5ILT - chains L and H; structure by X-ray diffraction, 2.00 A resolution.

== Chain L ==
Protein: bovine Fab A01 light chain
Organism: Bos taurus
Notes: antibody fragment or engineered binder
Sequence (216 residues; numbered 1 to 212 plus 5 insertion-coded residues; 1 number in that range is skipped by the numbering (no residue carries it; nothing is unmodelled there); the number before each row is that of its first residue; a row labelled like 27A-27B holds insertion residues (27A, then the next letters in order)):
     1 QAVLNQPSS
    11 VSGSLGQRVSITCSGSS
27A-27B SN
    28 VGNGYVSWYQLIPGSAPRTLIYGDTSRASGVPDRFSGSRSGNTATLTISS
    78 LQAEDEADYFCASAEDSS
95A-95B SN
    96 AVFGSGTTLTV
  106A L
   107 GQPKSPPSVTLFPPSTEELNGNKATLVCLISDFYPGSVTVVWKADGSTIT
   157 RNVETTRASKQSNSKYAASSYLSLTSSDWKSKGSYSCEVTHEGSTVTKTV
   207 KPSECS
Unresolved in the structure: 1-2, 212
Cystine bridges: Cys-23/Cys-88, Cys-134/Cys-193

== Chain H ==
Protein: bovine Fab A01 heavy chain
Organism: Bos taurus
Notes: antibody fragment or engineered binder
Sequence (271 residues; numbered 1 to 268 plus 3 insertion-coded residues; the number before each row is that of its first residue; a row labelled like 82A-82C holds insertion residues (82A, then the next letters in order)):
     1 QVQLRESGPSLVKPSQTLSLTCTASGFSLSDKAVGWVRQAPEKALEWLGS
    51 IDTSGTTGYNSGLKSRLSIIKDNSKSQVSLSV
82A-82C SSV
    83 TTEDSATYYCTIVHQETSRRGPDGYSWICECSSGTYTCDADNCGNLCPSD
   133 WQLTLHCHRLDSSTYTYDWHVETWGQGLRVTVSSASTTAPKVYPLSSCCG
   183 DKSSSTVTLGCLVSSYMPEPVTVTWNSGALKSGVHTFPAVLQSSGLYSLS
   233 SMVTVPGSTSGQTFTCNVAHPASSTKVDKAVEPKSC
Cystine bridges: Cys-22/Cys-92, Cys-111/Cys-125, Cys-113/Cys-129, Cys-120/Cys-139, Cys-181/Cys-268, Cys-193/Cys-248

== How chain L and chain H interact ==
Contacting residue pairs (94):
  Asn-30(L) / Arg-102(H)  hydrogen bond (backbone-side chain)
  Asn-30(L) / Thr-148(H)
  Asn-30(L) / Tyr-149(H)  hydrogen bond (side chain-backbone)
  Gly-31(L) / Arg-102(H)  hydrogen bond (backbone-side chain)
  Tyr-32(L) / His-96(H)
  Tyr-32(L) / Arg-102(H)
  Tyr-32(L) / Tyr-149(H)
  Tyr-32(L) / Asp-150(H)
  Tyr-32(L) / Trp-151(H)
  Tyr-32(L) / His-152(H)  hydrogen bond
  Ser-34(L) / Trp-151(H)
  Ser-34(L) / His-152(H)
  Tyr-36(L) / Trp-151(H)
  Tyr-36(L) / His-152(H)
  Tyr-36(L) / Val-153(H)  hydrogen bond (side chain-backbone)
  Tyr-36(L) / Trp-156(H)  hydrophobic
  Leu-38(L) / Gln-39(H)
  Leu-38(L) / Leu-45(H)  hydrophobic
  Ala-43(L) / Gly-157(H)
  Ala-43(L) / Gln-158(H)
  Pro-44(L) / Tyr-91(H)
  Pro-44(L) / Trp-156(H)
  Thr-46(L) / Val-153(H)  hydrogen bond (side chain-backbone)
  Thr-46(L) / Trp-156(H)  hydrogen bond
  Tyr-49(L) / His-152(H)
  Arg-66(L) / Asp-105(H)  salt bridge
  Phe-87(L) / Gln-39(H)
  Phe-87(L) / Ala-44(H)  hydrophobic
  Phe-87(L) / Leu-45(H)
  Ala-89(L) / Trp-151(H)  hydrophobic
  Ala-91(L) / Tyr-149(H)  hydrophobic
  Ala-91(L) / Trp-151(H)  hydrophobic
  Asp-93(L) / Tyr-149(H)
  Ser-94(L) / Tyr-149(H)
  Ser-95(L) / Gln-97(H)
  Ser-95(L) / Glu-98(H)
  Ser-95(L) / Tyr-149(H)
  Ser-95(L) / Asp-150(H)
  Ser-95(L) / Trp-151(H)
  Ser-95A(L) / Trp-47(H)  hydrogen bond (backbone-side chain)
  Ser-95A(L) / Ser-50(H)
  Ser-95A(L) / Gly-58(H)
  Ser-95A(L) / Tyr-59(H)
  Ser-95A(L) / Gln-97(H)
  Asn-95B(L) / Tyr-59(H)
  Asn-95B(L) / Asn-60(H)
  Asn-95B(L) / Ser-61(H)  hydrogen bond (side chain-backbone)
  Ala-96(L) / Trp-47(H)
  Ala-96(L) / Trp-151(H)
  Phe-98(L) / Leu-45(H)
  Phe-98(L) / Trp-47(H)
  Phe-98(L) / Trp-151(H)  hydrophobic
  Gly-99(L) / Ala-44(H)
  Ser-100(L) / Ala-44(H)
  Thr-116(L) / Thr-190(H)
  Phe-118(L) / Leu-177(H)  hydrophobic
  Phe-118(L) / Ser-178(H)
  Phe-118(L) / Ser-179(H)
  Phe-118(L) / Thr-190(H)
  Phe-118(L) / Leu-191(H)  hydrophobic
  Pro-119(L) / Ser-178(H)
  Pro-119(L) / Cys-180(H)  hydrophobic
  Pro-119(L) / Lys-266(H)
  Ser-121(L) / Tyr-175(H)
  Ser-121(L) / Pro-176(H)
  Glu-123(L) / Tyr-175(H)
  Glu-123(L) / Pro-176(H)
  Glu-124(L) / Tyr-175(H)
  Val-133(L) / Leu-177(H)  hydrophobic
  Val-133(L) / Ser-232(H)
  Leu-135(L) / Phe-219(H)  hydrophobic
  Leu-135(L) / Ser-232(H)
  Leu-135(L) / Met-234(H)  hydrophobic
  Ile-136(L) / Phe-219(H)
  Glu-160(L) / Gln-224(H)
  Thr-162(L) / Pro-220(H)
  Thr-162(L) / Val-222(H)
  Ser-165(L) / Pro-220(H)
  Gln-167(L) / His-217(H)
  Ala-173(L) / His-217(H)
  Ala-173(L) / Phe-219(H)  hydrophobic
  Ala-174(L) / Phe-219(H)
  Ser-175(L) / Phe-219(H)
  Tyr-177(L) / Leu-194(H)  hydrophobic
  Tyr-177(L) / Val-222(H)  hydrophobic
  Tyr-177(L) / Leu-231(H)
  Tyr-177(L) / Ser-232(H)  hydrogen bond
  Ser-179(L) / Gln-224(H)
  Val-206(L) / Cys-180(H)  hydrophobic
  Glu-210(L) / Cys-180(H)
  Glu-210(L) / Cys-181(H)
  Cys-211(L) / Cys-180(H)  disulfide
  Cys-211(L) / Cys-181(H)
  Cys-211(L) / Lys-266(H)
Interface residues without a listed pair, chain L (50 interface residues in all): Arg-45, Pro-120, Thr-131, Ser-137, Thr-161, Arg-163
Interface residues without a listed pair, chain H (51 interface residues in all): Val-37, Glu-46, Thr-99, Glu-154, Gly-192, Ala-221, Ser-230, Lys-261
Inter-chain disulfides: Cys-211(L)/Cys-180(H)

== In short ==
50 residues of chain L face 51 of chain H across their interface, with 1 disulfide bond, 10 hydrogen bonds and
1 salt bridge. Polar contacts include Arg-66(L)/Asp-105(H), Asn-30(L)/Arg-102(H) and Asn-30(L)/Tyr-149(H).
Chain L is bovine Fab A01 light chain and chain H is bovine Fab A01 heavy chain, both from Bos taurus; the
structure, Crystal structure of bovine Fab A01, was determined by X-ray diffraction (same publication as
5IJV).
